Entry 3C1B (X-ray diffraction, 2.20 A resolution); this record covers chains A and I of the 10 polymer chains in the assembly.

Chain A:
Protein: Histone H3-like
From: Xenopus laevis
UniProtKB: P02302 (H3L_XENLA); residues 401-535 here correspond to UniProt positions 2-136 (UniProt number = residue number - 399)
Chain sequence (135 residues; row label = number of the first residue in the row):
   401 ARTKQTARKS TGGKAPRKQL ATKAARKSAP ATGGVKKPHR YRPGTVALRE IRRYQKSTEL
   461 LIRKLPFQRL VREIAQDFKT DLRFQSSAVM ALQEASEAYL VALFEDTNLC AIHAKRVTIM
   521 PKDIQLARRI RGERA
Not modelled in the structure: 401-437
Differences from the reference sequence: conflict Ala-421 (Val22 in P02302), Arg-426 (Lys27 in P02302), Ser-428 (Cys29 in P02302), Ser-486 (Arg87 in P02302)
UniProt features mapped onto this chain:
  - modified residue: Arg-402 (Asymmetric dimethylarginine), Thr-403 (Phosphothreonine), Lys-404 (Allysine), Gln-405 (5-glutamyl dopamine), Thr-406 (Phosphothreonine), Lys-409 (N6-(2-hydroxyisobutyryl)lysine), Ser-410 (ADP-ribosylserine), Thr-411 (Phosphothreonine), Lys-414 (N6-(2-hydroxyisobutyryl)lysine), Arg-417 (Asymmetric dimethylarginine), Lys-418 (N6-(2-hydroxyisobutyryl)lysine), Lys-423 (N6-(2-hydroxyisobutyryl)lysine), Lys-427 (N6-(2-hydroxyisobutyryl)lysine), Lys-436 (N6-(2-hydroxyisobutyryl)lysine), Tyr-441 (Phosphotyrosine), Lys-456 (N6-(2-hydroxyisobutyryl)lysine), Ser-457 (Phosphoserine), Lys-464 (N6-(2-hydroxyisobutyryl)lysine), Lys-479 (N6-(2-hydroxyisobutyryl)lysine), Thr-480 (Phosphothreonine) and 2 more in UniProt

Chain I:
Molecule: Palindromic 146bp Human Alpha satellite DNA
Sequence (146 nucleotides; row label = number of the first residue in the row):
     1 ATCAATATCC ACCTGCAGAT TCTACCAAAA GTGTATTTGG AAACTGCTCC ATCAAAAGGC
    61 ATGTTCAGCG GAATTCCGCT GAACATGCCT TTTGATGGAG CAGTTTCCAA ATACACTTTT
   121 GGTAGAATCT GCAGGTGGAT ATTGAT

Interface between chain A and chain I:
Residue-residue contacts (26):
  Arg-440(A) / DT65(I)  base contact
  Arg-440(A) / DG144(I)  sugar contact
  Tyr-441(A) / DT143(I)  phosphate contact
  Tyr-441(A) / DG144(I)  phosphate contact
  Arg-442(A) / DG68(I)  salt bridge to the phosphate
  Arg-442(A) / DG144(I)  salt bridge to the phosphate
  Pro-443(A) / DA67(I)  phosphate contact
  Thr-445(A) / DT143(I)  phosphate contact
  Thr-445(A) / DG144(I)  hydrogen bond to the phosphate
  Arg-463(A) / DG59(I)  phosphate contact
  Arg-463(A) / DC60(I)  phosphate contact
  Arg-472(A) / DA51(I)  salt bridge to the phosphate
  Arg-483(A) / DC50(I)  sugar contact
  Arg-483(A) / DA51(I)  phosphate contact
  Phe-484(A) / DC50(I)  sugar contact
  Phe-484(A) / DA51(I)  hydrogen bond to the phosphate
  Gln-485(A) / DC50(I)  phosphate contact
  Ser-486(A) / DC50(I)  hydrogen bond to the phosphate
  Arg-516(A) / DG70(I)  phosphate contact
  Arg-516(A) / DG71(I)  phosphate contact
  Val-517(A) / DC69(I)  phosphate contact
  Val-517(A) / DG70(I)  hydrogen bond to the phosphate
  Thr-518(A) / DC69(I)  phosphate contact
  Thr-518(A) / DG70(I)  hydrogen bond to the phosphate
  Met-520(A) / DG70(I)  phosphate contact
  Met-520(A) / DG71(I)  phosphate contact
Also at the interface, not in a pair above, chain A (17 interface residues in all): His-439, Lys-515
Also at the interface, not in a pair above, chain I (13 interface residues in all): DA145

Overview:
17 residues of chain A face 13 of chain I across their interface; the contacts include 5 hydrogen bonds and 3
salt bridges. Polar pairs include Thr-445(A)/DG144(I), Phe-484(A)/DA51(I) and Ser-486(A)/DC50(I).
Chain A is Histone H3-like (Xenopus laevis) and chain I is Palindromic 146bp Human Alpha satellite DNA; the
structure, The effect of H3 K79 dimethylation and H4 K20 trimethylation on nucleosome and chromatin structure,
was determined by X-ray diffraction, deposited together with 3C1C.
